3OLV - chain A; structure by X-ray diffraction, 1.70 A resolution.

[Chain A]
Molecule: Chemotaxis protein CheY
Source organism: Escherichia coli
UniProtKB: P0AE67 (CHEY_ECOLI); residue numbers follow UniProt; this construct covers 1-129
Chain sequence (129 residues; row label = number of the first residue in the row):
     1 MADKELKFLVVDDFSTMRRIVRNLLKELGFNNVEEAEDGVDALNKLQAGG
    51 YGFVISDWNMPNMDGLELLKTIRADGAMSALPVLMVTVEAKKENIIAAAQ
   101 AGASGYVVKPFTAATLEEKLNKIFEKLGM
Not modelled in the structure: 1
Sequence notes: engineered mutation Val88 (Ala in P0AE67)
UniProt features mapped onto this chain:
  - binding site (Mg(2+)): Asp12, Asp13, Asp57, Asn59
  - modified residue: Asp57 (4-aspartylphosphate), Lys92 (N6-acetyllysine), Lys109 (N6-acetyllysine)
Metal / ion sites: Mg2+: Asp13, Asp57, Asn59; beryllium trifluoride ion near Asp57 (its only coordinating residue here)
Small-molecule neighbours:
  - beryllium trifluoride (BEF), molecule 1: Asp13, Phe14, Ser15, Arg18, Glu37
  - beryllium trifluoride (BEF), molecule 2: Arg18, Glu35, Ala36, Glu37, Asp41, Lys45
Reported in the primary citation:
  - contacts within the chain: Asn59-Glu89 (hydrogen bond)
  - post-translational modification sites: Asp57 (citing earlier work)

[Summary]
Ligands of chain A: beryllium trifluoride. Asp13, Asp57 and Asn59 form the Mg2+ site. UniProt lists 4
Mg2+-binding residues. From the paper: a modification site at Asp57; contacts within the chain involving Asn59
and Glu89.
Chain A is Chemotaxis protein CheY (Escherichia coli); the structure, Structural and functional effects of
substitution at position T+1 in CheY: CheYA88V-BeF3-Mg complex, was determined by X-ray diffraction (same
publication as 3OLW, 3OLX and 3OLY).
